PDB entry 1C7Y | X-ray diffraction, 3.10 A resolution | chains C and A of the 9 polymer chains in the assembly

Chain C:
Molecule: 12-nt DNA strand
Sequence (12 nucleotides; row label = number of the first residue in the row):
   501 CTGTGTGTAA GC

Chain A:
Name: Holliday junction DNA helicase ruva
Source organism: Escherichia coli
UniProtKB: P0A809 (RUVA_ECOLI); residue numbers follow UniProt; this construct covers 1-203
Sequence (203 residues; row label = number of the first residue in the row):
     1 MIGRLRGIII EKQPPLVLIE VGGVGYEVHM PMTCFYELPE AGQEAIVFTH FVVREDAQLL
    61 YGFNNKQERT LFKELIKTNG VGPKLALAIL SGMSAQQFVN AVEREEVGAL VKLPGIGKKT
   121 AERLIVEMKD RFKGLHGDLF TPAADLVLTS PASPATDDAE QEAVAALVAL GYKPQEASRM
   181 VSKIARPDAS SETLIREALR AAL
Unresolved in the structure: 151-154
UniProt features mapped onto this chain:
  - region: Ala143 to Ala155 (Flexible linker)
  - motif: Glu55, Asp56 (Acidic pin)
  - binding site (DNA): Thr78 to Leu85, Pro114 to Gly117, Lys119, Thr120, Arg123
  - mutagenesis: Val28 (V28G: Defective replication fork reversal (RFR), UV light resistant, resistant to mitomycin C (MMC)), Tyr36 (Y36A: Partially complements deletion, tetramerizes, binds RuvB, branch migration by RuvA-RuvB is normal), Glu55 to Asp56 (Reduced binding of Holliday junction (HJ) DNA, binds dsDNA, decreases HJ resolution with RuvAB, inhibits chi resolution with RuvABC, nearly 10000-fold decrease in UV resistance), Glu55 (E55D: Does not bind dsDNA, slightly increases HJ resolution with RuvAB, 20% decreased chi resolution with RuvABC, no effect in vivo ...), Asp56 (D56K: Binds dsDNA, increases HJ resolution with RuvAB, no chi resolution with RuvABC; D56N: Reduced binding of HJ DNA, binds dsDNA, increases HJ resolution with RuvAB), Ile89 (I89N: Defective RFR, UV light resistant, sensitive to MMC), Leu110 (L110A: Does not complement deletion, tetramerizes, binds RuvB, does not bind DNA, no migration by RuvA-RuvB), Pro114 (P114S: Defective RFR, UV light resistant, resistant to MMC, may interact poorly with RuvB), Lys119 to Glu127 (In RuvA2KaP; tetramerizes, weakly octamerizes, binds RuvB, binds HJ DNA, makes weak complex II on HJ, 50% stimulation of RuvB ATPase, poor branch migration, does not inhibit RuvC, no defect in HJ ...), Thr120 (T120N: Suppresses the RuvB 'P220S' mutation, restores wild-type phenotype), Glu122 to Asp130 (In RuvA3m; does not make complex II with HJ, tetramerizes, binds HJ DNA, binds RuvB and stimulates its helicase activity, has decreased branch migration activity, alters RuvA-RuvC interaction, does ...), Val164 (V164I: Defective RFR, UV light resistant, resistant to MMC, may interact poorly with RuvB), 4 further mutagenesis entries in UniProt
Reported in the primary citation:
  - binding site for the 13-nt DNA strand: Gly80, Lys84, Val107
  - binding site for the 13-nt DNA strand: Gly82
  - binding site for the 12-nt DNA strand: Gly115, Arg123
  - binding site for the 12-nt DNA strand (chain C): Gly117
  - binding site for the 12-nt DNA strand: Lys119
  - binding site for the 13-nt DNA strand: Arg54 (proposed by the authors, not directly observed)
  - binding site for the 13-nt DNA strand: Glu55 (proposed by the authors, not directly observed)
  - binding site for the 13-nt DNA strand: Asp56 (proposed by the authors, not directly observed)
  - binding site for the 13-nt DNA strand: Val111
  - binding site for the 13-nt DNA strand: Lys118
  - conformationally variable residues (order/disorder transition): Thr141 to Asp157

How chain C and chain A interact:
Residue-residue contacts - 11 pairs, chain C then chain A:
  DG505(C) with Asn79(A), phosphate contact; Lys119(A), salt bridge to the phosphate; Thr120(A), phosphate contact; Arg123(A), salt bridge to the phosphate
  DT506(C) with Gly115(A), sugar contact; Gly117(A), hydrogen bond to the phosphate; Lys119(A), phosphate contact; Thr120(A), hydrogen bond to the phosphate
  DG507(C) with Pro114(A), phosphate contact; Gly115(A), hydrogen bond to the phosphate; Gly117(A), phosphate contact
Also at the interface, not in a pair above, chain C (4 interface residues in all): DT504
Also at the interface, not in a pair above, chain A (9 interface residues in all): Leu113, Ile116

Overview:
4 residues of chain C face 9 of chain A across their interface, with 3 hydrogen bonds and 2 salt bridges.
Polar contacts include DT506(C)-Gly117(A), DT506(C)-Thr120(A) and DG507(C)-Gly115(A). From the paper: a
binding site for the 13-nt DNA strand at Gly80(A), Lys84(A) and Val107(A) among others; a binding site for the
12-nt DNA strand at Gly115(A), Arg123(A) and Lys119(A).
Here chain C is a 12-nt DNA strand and chain A is Holliday junction DNA helicase ruva (Escherichia coli).
Entry 1C7Y (E.coli ruva-holliday junction complex) was determined by X-ray diffraction.
